PDB entry 8K37 | electron microscopy, 3.50 A resolution | chains G and H of the 18 polymer chains in the assembly

# Chain G (and H)
Name: Tail tube protein
From: Escherichia phage Lambda
Notes: chain H of this document is another copy of the same molecule, construct and numbering; everything in this record applies to it too
UniProt: P03733 (TUBE_LAMBD); residue numbers follow UniProt; this construct covers 1-246
Amino-acid sequence (246 residues; numbered 1 to 246; the number before each row is that of its first residue):
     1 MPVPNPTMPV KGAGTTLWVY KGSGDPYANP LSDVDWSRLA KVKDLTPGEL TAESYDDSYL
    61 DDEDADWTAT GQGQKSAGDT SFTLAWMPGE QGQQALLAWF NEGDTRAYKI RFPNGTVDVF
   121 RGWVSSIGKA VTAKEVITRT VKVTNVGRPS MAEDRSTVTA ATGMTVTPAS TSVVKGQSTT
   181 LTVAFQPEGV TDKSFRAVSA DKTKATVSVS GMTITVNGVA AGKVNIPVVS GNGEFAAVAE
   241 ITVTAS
Disordered / not traced: 1-2, 157-246

# How chain G and chain H interact
Pairs across the interface (63; chain G residue first):
  Pro-6(G) with Met-87(H); Pro-88(H); Gly-89(H)
  Thr-7(G) with Gly-89(H)
  Pro-9(G) with Met-87(H), hydrophobic; Val-136(H), hydrophobic
  Val-10(G) with Val-136(H); Ile-137(H), hydrogen bond (backbone-backbone)
  Lys-11(G) with Glu-135(H); Val-136(H)
  Gly-12(G) with Thr-132(H); Glu-135(H), hydrogen bond (backbone-backbone); Ile-137(H)
  Ala-13(G) with Thr-132(H); Ala-133(H), hydrogen bond (backbone-backbone)
  Leu-45(G) with Val-131(H)
  Glu-49(G) with Ser-126(H), hydrogen bond; Ile-127(H)
  Leu-50(G) with Phe-100(H), hydrophobic; Ser-126(H), hydrogen bond (backbone-side chain); Ile-127(H), hydrogen bond (backbone-backbone)
  Thr-51(G) with Phe-100(H); Ser-125(H)
  Ala-52(G) with Ser-125(H), hydrogen bond (backbone-backbone)
  Glu-53(G) with Trp-123(H)
  Ser-54(G) with Trp-123(H)
  Ala-65(G) with Gln-74(H)
  Asp-66(G) with Gln-74(H); Lys-75(H), hydrogen bond (backbone-backbone)
  Trp-67(G) with Lys-75(H); Ser-76(H); Ala-77(H); Gly-147(H); Arg-148(H); Pro-149(H)
  Thr-68(G) with Gln-74(H); Lys-75(H), hydrogen bond (backbone-backbone); Ser-76(H); Gly-147(H), hydrogen bond (backbone-backbone)
  Ala-69(G) with Val-146(H), hydrophobic
  Thr-70(G) with Trp-123(H), hydrogen bond (backbone-side chain); Val-146(H)
  Gly-71(G) with Trp-123(H)
  Gln-72(G) with Phe-100(H); Gly-103(H); Trp-123(H); Val-124(H)
  Lys-75(G) with Phe-100(H); Asn-101(H)
  Phe-112(G) with Trp-86(H), hydrophobic; Lys-129(H); Ile-137(H), hydrophobic
  Asn-114(G) with Trp-86(H); Pro-88(H)
  Thr-116(G) with Trp-86(H); Pro-88(H)
  Arg-148(G) with Asn-101(H)
  Ala-152(G) with Trp-86(H), hydrophobic
  Glu-153(G) with Pro-88(H); Gln-94(H); Leu-97(H); Arg-139(H), salt bridge
  Ser-156(G) with Gln-94(H)
Also at the interface, not in a pair above, chain G (35 interface residues in all): Met-8, Thr-15, Pro-47, Asp-118, Met-151
Also at the interface, not in a pair above, chain H (34 interface residues in all): Glu-90, Gln-93, Gly-128, Thr-144

# In short
The interface between chain G and chain H involves 35 residues on one side and 34 on the other, with 11
hydrogen bonds and 1 salt bridge. Polar contacts include Glu-153(G)/Arg-139(H), Glu-49(G)/Ser-126(H) and
Leu-50(G)/Ser-126(H).
Both chains are Tail tube protein (Escherichia phage Lambda). Entry 8K37 (Structure of the bacteriophage
lambda neck) was determined by electron microscopy (same publication as 8K35, 8K36, 8K38 and 8K39).
